8H3M - chains A and B of the 5 polymer chains in the assembly; structure by electron microscopy, 2.48 A resolution.

# Chain A
Molecule: Spike glycoprotein
Organism: Severe acute respiratory syndrome coronavirus 2
Notes: engineered mutation(s): D614G, R682del, R683del, R685del, F817P, A892P, A899P, A942P, K986P, V987P A67V, H69del, V70del, T95I, G142D, V143del, Y144del, Y145del, N211del, L212I, ins214EPE, G339D, S371L, S373P, S375F, K417N, N440K, G446S, S477N, T478K, E484A, Q493R, G496S, Q498R, N501Y, Y505H, T547K, H655Y, N679K, P681H, N764K, D796Y, N856K, Q954H, N969K, L981F
UniProtKB: P0DTC2 (SPIKE_SARS2); aligned to UniProt positions 1-1212 over residues 1-1212
Sequence (1249 residues; each row starts with the number of its first residue; note: 14 numbers in that range are skipped by the numbering (no residue carries them; nothing is unmodelled there); a row labelled like 209A-209H holds insertion residues (209A, then the next letters in order)):
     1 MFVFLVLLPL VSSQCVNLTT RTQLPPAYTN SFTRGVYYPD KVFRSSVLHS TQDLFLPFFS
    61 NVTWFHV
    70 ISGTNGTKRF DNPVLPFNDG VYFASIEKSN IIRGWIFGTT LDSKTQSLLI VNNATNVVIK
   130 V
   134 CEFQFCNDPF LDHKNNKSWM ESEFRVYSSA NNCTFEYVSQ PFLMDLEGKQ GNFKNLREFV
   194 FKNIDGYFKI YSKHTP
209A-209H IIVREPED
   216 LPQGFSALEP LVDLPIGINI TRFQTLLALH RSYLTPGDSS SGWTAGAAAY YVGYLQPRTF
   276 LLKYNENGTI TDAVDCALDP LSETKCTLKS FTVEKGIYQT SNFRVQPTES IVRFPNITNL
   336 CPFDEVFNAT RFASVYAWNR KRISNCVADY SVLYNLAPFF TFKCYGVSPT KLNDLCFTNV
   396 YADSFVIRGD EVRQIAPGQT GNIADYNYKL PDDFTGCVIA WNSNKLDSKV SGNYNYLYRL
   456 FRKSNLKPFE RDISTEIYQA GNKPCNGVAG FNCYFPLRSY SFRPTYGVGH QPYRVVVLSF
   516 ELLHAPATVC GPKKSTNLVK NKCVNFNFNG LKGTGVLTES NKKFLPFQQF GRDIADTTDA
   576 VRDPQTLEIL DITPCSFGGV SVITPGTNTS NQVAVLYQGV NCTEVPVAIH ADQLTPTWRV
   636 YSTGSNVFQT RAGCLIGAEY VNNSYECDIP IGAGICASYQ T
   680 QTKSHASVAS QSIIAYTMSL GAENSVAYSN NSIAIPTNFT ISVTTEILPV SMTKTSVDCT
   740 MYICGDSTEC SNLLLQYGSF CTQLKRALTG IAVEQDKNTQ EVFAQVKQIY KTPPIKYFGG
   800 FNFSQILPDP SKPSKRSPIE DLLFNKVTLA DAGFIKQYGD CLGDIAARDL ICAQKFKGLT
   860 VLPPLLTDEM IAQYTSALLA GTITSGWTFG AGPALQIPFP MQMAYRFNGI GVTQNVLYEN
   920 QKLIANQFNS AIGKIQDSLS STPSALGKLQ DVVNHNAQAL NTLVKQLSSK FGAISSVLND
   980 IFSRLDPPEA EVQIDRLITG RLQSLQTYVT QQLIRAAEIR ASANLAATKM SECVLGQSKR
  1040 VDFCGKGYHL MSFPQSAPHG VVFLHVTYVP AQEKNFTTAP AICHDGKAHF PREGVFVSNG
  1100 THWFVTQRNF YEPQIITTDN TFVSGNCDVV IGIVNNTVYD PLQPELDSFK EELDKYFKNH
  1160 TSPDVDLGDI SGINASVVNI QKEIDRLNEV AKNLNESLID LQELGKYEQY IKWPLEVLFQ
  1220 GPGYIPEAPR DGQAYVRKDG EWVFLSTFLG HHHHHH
Not modelled in the structure: 1-26, 70-80, 134-166, 174-186, 209A-209H, 243-263, 369-374, 405-428, 443-493, 680-689, 829-847, 1139-1255
Disulfides: Cys291-Cys301, Cys336-Cys361, Cys379-Cys432, Cys391-Cys525, Cys538-Cys590, Cys617-Cys649, Cys662-Cys671, Cys738-Cys760, Cys743-Cys749, Cys1032-Cys1043, Cys1082-Cys1126
Covalently attached groups: N-acetylglucosamine (NAG) linked to Asn282, Asn343, Asn616, Asn709, Asn717, Asn801, Asn1074, Asn1098, Asn1134
Sequence notes: variant Val67 (Ala in P0DTC2), Ile95 (Thr in P0DTC2), Asp145 (Tyr in P0DTC2), Arg209D (Asn211 in P0DTC2), Glu209E (Leu212 in P0DTC2), Pro209F (Val213 in P0DTC2), Glu209G (Arg214 in P0DTC2), Asp339 (Gly in P0DTC2), Leu371 (Ser in P0DTC2), Pro373 (Ser in P0DTC2), Phe375 (Ser in P0DTC2), Asn417 (Lys in P0DTC2), Lys440 (Asn in P0DTC2), Ser446 (Gly in P0DTC2), Asn477 (Ser in P0DTC2), Lys478 (Thr in P0DTC2), Ala484 (Glu in P0DTC2), Arg493 (Gln in P0DTC2), Ser496 (Gly in P0DTC2), Arg498 (Gln in P0DTC2), Tyr501 (Asn in P0DTC2), His505 (Tyr in P0DTC2), Lys547 (Thr in P0DTC2), Gly614 (Asp in P0DTC2), Tyr655 (His in P0DTC2), Lys682 (Asn679 in P0DTC2), His684 (Ala in P0DTC2), Ala685 (Arg in P0DTC2), Lys764 (Asn in P0DTC2), Tyr796 (Asp in P0DTC2), Pro817 (Phe in P0DTC2), Lys856 (Asn in P0DTC2), Pro892 (Ala in P0DTC2), Pro899 (Ala in P0DTC2), Pro942 (Ala in P0DTC2), His954 (Gln in P0DTC2), Lys969 (Asn in P0DTC2), Phe981 (Leu in P0DTC2), Pro986 (Lys in P0DTC2), Pro987 (Val in P0DTC2); insertion (209B-209C); expression tag (1213-1255)
Curated features (UniProtKB/Swiss-Prot):
  - region: Asn280 to Cys301 (Putative superantigen), Arg403 to Asp405 (Integrin-binding motif), Asn448 to Phe456 (Immunodominant HLA epitope recognized by the CD8+), Ser816 to Tyr837 (Fusion peptide 1), Lys835 to Phe855 (Fusion peptide 2), Asp1163 to Glu1202 (Heptad repeat 2)
  - site: Arg815, Ser816 (Cleavage)
  - glycosylation: Asn17 (N-linked (GlcNAc...) (complex) asparagine), Asn61 (N-linked (GlcNAc...) (hybrid) asparagine), Asn74 (N-linked (GlcNAc...) (complex) asparagine), Asn122 (N-linked (GlcNAc...) (hybrid) asparagine), Asn149 (N-linked (GlcNAc...) (complex) asparagine), Asn165 (N-linked (GlcNAc...) (complex) asparagine), Asn234 (N-linked (GlcNAc...) (high mannose) asparagine), Asn282 (N-linked (GlcNAc...) (complex) asparagine), Thr323 (O-linked (GalNAc) threonine), Ser325 (O-linked (HexNAc...) serine), Asn331 (N-linked (GlcNAc...) (complex) asparagine), Asn343 (N-linked (GlcNAc...) (complex) asparagine), Asn603 (N-linked (GlcNAc...) (hybrid) asparagine), Asn616 (N-linked (GlcNAc...) (complex) asparagine), Asn657 (N-linked (GlcNAc...) (complex) asparagine), Thr676 (O-linked (GlcNAc...) threonine), Asn709 (N-linked (GlcNAc...) (high mannose) asparagine), Asn717 (N-linked (GlcNAc...) (hybrid) asparagine), Asn801 (N-linked (GlcNAc...) (hybrid) asparagine), Asn1074 (N-linked (GlcNAc...) (hybrid) asparagine) and 5 more in UniProt
From the paper describing this entry:
  - mutagenesis - T345A: unchanged binding to MO1
  - mutagenesis - K440A, D442A, K444A, V445A, N450A, Y451A: unchanged binding to MO1 heavy chain

# Chain B
Molecule: Spike glycoprotein
Organism: Severe acute respiratory syndrome coronavirus 2
Notes: engineered mutation(s): D614G, R682del, R683del, R685del, F817P, A892P, A899P, A942P, K986P, V987P A67V, H69del, V70del, T95I, G142D, V143del, Y144del, Y145del, N211del, L212I, ins214EPE, G339D, S371L, S373P, S375F, K417N, N440K, G446S, S477N, T478K, E484A, Q493R, G496S, Q498R, N501Y, Y505H, T547K, H655Y, N679K, P681H, N764K, D796Y, N856K, Q954H, N969K, L981F
UniProtKB: P0DTC2 (SPIKE_SARS2); aligned to UniProt positions 1-1212 over residues 1-1212
Sequence (1249 residues; numbered 1 to 1255 plus 10 insertion-coded residues; 16 numbers in that range are skipped by the numbering (no residue carries them; nothing is unmodelled there); the number before each row is that of its first residue; a row labelled like 207A-207J holds insertion residues (207A, then the next letters in order)):
     1 MFVFLVLLPL VSSQCVNLTT RTQLPPAYTN SFTRGVYYPD KVFRSSVLHS TQDLFLPFFS
    61 NVTWFH
    69 VISGTNGTKR FDNPVLPFND GVYFASIEKS NIIRGWIFGT TLDSKTQSLL IVNNATNVVI
   129 KV
   134 CEFQFCNDPF LDHKNNKSWM ESEFRVYSSA NNCTFEYVSQ PFLMDLEGKQ GNFKNLREFV
   194 FKNIDGYFKI YSKH
207A-207J TPIIVREPED
   216 LPQGFSALEP LVDLPIGINI TRFQTLLALH RSYLTPGDSS SGWTAGAAAY YVGYLQPRTF
   276 LLKYNENGTI TDAVDCALDP LSETKCTLKS FTVEKGIYQT SNFRVQPTES IVRFPNITNL
   336 CPFDEVFNAT RFASVYAWNR KRISNCVADY SVLYNLAPFF TFKCYGVSPT KLNDLCFTNV
   396 YADSFVIRGD EVRQIAPGQT GNIADYNYKL PDDFTGCVIA WNSNKLDSKV SGNYNYLYRL
   456 FRKSNLKPFE RDISTEIYQA GNKPCNGVAG FNCYFPLRSY SFRPTYGVGH QPYRVVVLSF
   516 ELLHAPATVC GPKKSTNLVK NKCVNFNFNG LKGTGVLTES NKKFLPFQQF GRDIADTTDA
   576 VRDPQTLEIL DITPCSFGGV SVITPGTNTS NQVAVLYQGV NCTEVPVAIH ADQLTPTWRV
   636 YSTGSNVFQT RAGCLIGAEY VNNSYECDIP IGAGICASYQ T
   680 QTKSHASVAS QSIIAYTMSL GAENSVAYSN NSIAIPTNFT ISVTTEILPV SMTKTSVDCT
   740 MYICGDSTEC SNLLLQYGSF CTQLKRALTG IAVEQDKNTQ EVFAQVKQIY KTPPIKYFGG
   800 FNFSQILPDP SKPSKRSPIE DLLFNKVTLA DAGFIKQYGD CLGDIAARDL ICAQKFKGLT
   860 VLPPLLTDEM IAQYTSALLA GTITSGWTFG AGPALQIPFP MQMAYRFNGI GVTQNVLYEN
   920 QKLIANQFNS AIGKIQDSLS STPSALGKLQ DVVNHNAQAL NTLVKQLSSK FGAISSVLND
   980 IFSRLDPPEA EVQIDRLITG RLQSLQTYVT QQLIRAAEIR ASANLAATKM SECVLGQSKR
  1040 VDFCGKGYHL MSFPQSAPHG VVFLHVTYVP AQEKNFTTAP AICHDGKAHF PREGVFVSNG
  1100 THWFVTQRNF YEPQIITTDN TFVSGNCDVV IGIVNNTVYD PLQPELDSFK EELDKYFKNH
  1160 TSPDVDLGDI SGINASVVNI QKEIDRLNEV AKNLNESLID LQELGKYEQY IKWPLEVLFQ
  1220 GPGYIPEAPR DGQAYVRKDG EWVFLSTFLG HHHHHH
Not modelled in the structure: 1-26, 69-80, 94-101, 109-115, 122-125, 134-168, 174-187, 197-200, 207A-207J, 241-263, 331-528, 622-632, 680-689, 839-847, 1141-1255
Disulfides: Cys291-Cys301, Cys538-Cys590, Cys617-Cys649, Cys662-Cys671, Cys738-Cys760, Cys743-Cys749, Cys1032-Cys1043, Cys1082-Cys1126
Covalently attached groups: N-acetylglucosamine (NAG) linked to Asn709, Asn717, Asn801, Asn1074, Asn1098, Asn1134
Sequence notes: variant Val69 (Ala67 in P0DTC2), Ile95 (Thr in P0DTC2), Asp145 (Tyr in P0DTC2), Arg207F (Asn211 in P0DTC2), Glu207G (Leu212 in P0DTC2), Pro207H (Val213 in P0DTC2), Glu207I (Arg214 in P0DTC2), Asp339 (Gly in P0DTC2), Leu371 (Ser in P0DTC2), Pro373 (Ser in P0DTC2), Phe375 (Ser in P0DTC2), Asn417 (Lys in P0DTC2), Lys440 (Asn in P0DTC2), Ser446 (Gly in P0DTC2), Asn477 (Ser in P0DTC2), Lys478 (Thr in P0DTC2), Ala484 (Glu in P0DTC2), Arg493 (Gln in P0DTC2), Ser496 (Gly in P0DTC2), Arg498 (Gln in P0DTC2), Tyr501 (Asn in P0DTC2), His505 (Tyr in P0DTC2), Lys547 (Thr in P0DTC2), Gly614 (Asp in P0DTC2), Tyr655 (His in P0DTC2), Lys682 (Asn679 in P0DTC2), His684 (Ala in P0DTC2), Ala685 (Arg in P0DTC2), Lys764 (Asn in P0DTC2), Tyr796 (Asp in P0DTC2), Pro817 (Phe in P0DTC2), Lys856 (Asn in P0DTC2), Pro892 (Ala in P0DTC2), Pro899 (Ala in P0DTC2), Pro942 (Ala in P0DTC2), His954 (Gln in P0DTC2), Lys969 (Asn in P0DTC2), Phe981 (Leu in P0DTC2), Pro986 (Lys in P0DTC2), Pro987 (Val in P0DTC2); insertion (207D-207E); expression tag (1213-1255)
Curated features (UniProtKB/Swiss-Prot):
  - region: Asn280 to Cys301 (Putative superantigen), Arg403 to Asp405 (Integrin-binding motif), Asn448 to Phe456 (Immunodominant HLA epitope recognized by the CD8+), Ser816 to Tyr837 (Fusion peptide 1), Lys835 to Phe855 (Fusion peptide 2), Asp1163 to Glu1202 (Heptad repeat 2)
  - site: Arg815, Ser816 (Cleavage)
  - glycosylation: Asn17 (N-linked (GlcNAc...) (complex) asparagine), Asn61 (N-linked (GlcNAc...) (hybrid) asparagine), Asn74 (N-linked (GlcNAc...) (complex) asparagine), Asn122 (N-linked (GlcNAc...) (hybrid) asparagine), Asn149 (N-linked (GlcNAc...) (complex) asparagine), Asn165 (N-linked (GlcNAc...) (complex) asparagine), Asn234 (N-linked (GlcNAc...) (high mannose) asparagine), Asn282 (N-linked (GlcNAc...) (complex) asparagine), Thr323 (O-linked (GalNAc) threonine), Ser325 (O-linked (HexNAc...) serine), Asn331 (N-linked (GlcNAc...) (complex) asparagine), Asn343 (N-linked (GlcNAc...) (complex) asparagine), Asn603 (N-linked (GlcNAc...) (hybrid) asparagine), Asn616 (N-linked (GlcNAc...) (complex) asparagine), Asn657 (N-linked (GlcNAc...) (complex) asparagine), Thr676 (O-linked (GlcNAc...) threonine), Asn709 (N-linked (GlcNAc...) (high mannose) asparagine), Asn717 (N-linked (GlcNAc...) (hybrid) asparagine), Asn801 (N-linked (GlcNAc...) (hybrid) asparagine), Asn1074 (N-linked (GlcNAc...) (hybrid) asparagine) and 5 more in UniProt
From the paper describing this entry:
  - mutagenesis - T345A: unchanged binding to MO1
  - mutagenesis - K440A, D442A, K444A, V445A, N450A, Y451A: unchanged binding to MO1 heavy chain

# Interface between chain A and chain B
Residue-residue contacts (171):
  Gln314(A) - Ser735(B)
  Gln314(A) - Lys764(B)  hydrogen bond
  Gln314(A) - Thr768(B)
  Asn317(A) - Asp737(B)  hydrogen bond
  Arg319(A) - Asp737(B)  salt bridge
  Gly381(A) - Arg983(B)  hydrogen bond (backbone-side chain)
  Val382(A) - Arg983(B)
  Val382(A) - Leu984(B)
  Ser383(A) - Arg983(B)  hydrogen bond (backbone-backbone)
  Ser383(A) - Asp985(B)
  Lys386(A) - Phe981(B)  hydrogen bond (side chain-backbone)
  Lys386(A) - Ser982(B)
  Lys386(A) - Leu984(B)  hydrogen bond (side chain-backbone)
  Leu390(A) - Ser982(B)
  Leu390(A) - Arg983(B)
  Asn394(A) - Asp228(B)
  Tyr396(A) - Pro230(B)
  Leu517(A) - Arg983(B)
  Lys547(A) - Asn978(B)  hydrogen bond (backbone-side chain)
  Gly548(A) - Asp745(B)
  Gly548(A) - Asn978(B)
  Thr549(A) - Asp745(B)  hydrogen bond (backbone-side chain)
  Lys557(A) - Phe43(B)
  Lys558(A) - Phe43(B)
  Lys558(A) - Asn282(B)
  Phe559(A) - Phe43(B)  hydrophobic
  Leu560(A) - Glu224(B)
  Phe562(A) - Asp40(B)
  Phe562(A) - Lys41(B)
  Phe562(A) - Pro225(B)  hydrophobic
  Gln563(A) - Lys41(B)
  Gln563(A) - Val42(B)
  Gln563(A) - Phe43(B)
  Gln564(A) - Lys41(B)
  Phe565(A) - Val42(B)
  Phe565(A) - Phe43(B)  hydrogen bond (backbone-backbone)
  Gly566(A) - Phe43(B)
  Arg567(A) - Val42(B)
  Arg567(A) - Phe43(B)  hydrogen bond (backbone-backbone)
  Asp568(A) - Lys856(B)  salt bridge
  Ile569(A) - Val47(B)  hydrophobic
  Ala570(A) - Lys856(B)
  Ala570(A) - Val963(B)  hydrophobic
  Ala570(A) - Ser967(B)
  Asp571(A) - Arg44(B)  salt bridge
  Asp571(A) - Ser967(B)
  Thr572(A) - Lys856(B)
  Pro589(A) - Tyr837(B)
  Pro589(A) - Phe855(B)  hydrophobic
  Ser591(A) - Tyr837(B)
  Phe592(A) - Met740(B)  hydrophobic
  Phe592(A) - Tyr837(B)
  Phe592(A) - Lys854(B)
  Gln613(A) - Leu861(B)
  Gly614(A) - Ile834(B)
  Gly614(A) - Lys835(B)
  Val615(A) - Ile834(B)
  Asn616(A) - Gln836(B)
  Thr645(A) - Ile834(B)
  Arg646(A) - Gly832(B)
  Arg646(A) - Phe833(B)
  Arg646(A) - Ile834(B)
  Arg646(A) - Thr866(B)
  Ala647(A) - Ile834(B)
  Ala647(A) - Pro862(B)  hydrophobic
  Gly648(A) - Ile834(B)
  Pro665(A) - Leu864(B)  hydrophobic
  Gly667(A) - Leu864(B)
  Ala668(A) - Pro863(B)  hydrogen bond (backbone-backbone)
  Ala668(A) - Leu864(B)
  Ala668(A) - Thr866(B)
  Gly669(A) - Leu864(B)  hydrogen bond (backbone-backbone)
  Gly669(A) - Thr866(B)
  Gly669(A) - Met869(B)
  Ile670(A) - Leu864(B)
  Thr696(A) - Met869(B)
  Met697(A) - Leu864(B)  hydrophobic
  Met697(A) - Met869(B)  hydrophobic
  Leu699(A) - Lys786(B)
  Leu699(A) - Ile788(B)
  Leu699(A) - Met869(B)
  Leu699(A) - Gln872(B)
  Leu699(A) - Tyr873(B)  hydrogen bond (backbone-side chain)
  Gly700(A) - Lys786(B)
  Gly700(A) - Ile788(B)
  Ala701(A) - Lys786(B)
  Ala701(A) - Gln787(B)
  Ala701(A) - Ile788(B)  hydrogen bond (backbone-backbone)
  Glu702(A) - Ile788(B)
  Asn703(A) - Gln787(B)  hydrogen bond
  Asn703(A) - Ile788(B)  hydrogen bond (backbone-backbone)
  Asn703(A) - Tyr789(B)
  Asn703(A) - Lys790(B)  hydrogen bond (backbone-backbone)
  Ser704(A) - Lys790(B)
  Val705(A) - Tyr789(B)  hydrophobic
  Val705(A) - Thr883(B)
  Val705(A) - Ala893(B)  hydrophobic
  Val705(A) - Gln895(B)
  Ala706(A) - Gln895(B)
  Tyr707(A) - Pro792(B)  hydrophobic
  Tyr707(A) - Tyr796(B)
  Tyr707(A) - Phe797(B)  hydrophobic
  Tyr707(A) - Ile896(B)
  Tyr707(A) - Pro897(B)  hydrophobic
  Tyr707(A) - Phe898(B)  hydrogen bond (side chain-backbone)
  Asn709(A) - Pro897(B)
  Asn710(A) - Pro897(B)
  Ser711(A) - Gln895(B)  hydrogen bond
  Ser711(A) - Ile896(B)
  Ser711(A) - Pro897(B)
  Ile712(A) - Gln895(B)
  Ile712(A) - Ile896(B)  hydrophobic
  Ala713(A) - Leu894(B)
  Ala713(A) - Gln895(B)  hydrogen bond (backbone-backbone)
  Pro715(A) - Leu894(B)  hydrophobic
  Gln957(A) - Arg765(B)  hydrogen bond
  Thr961(A) - Ser758(B)
  Thr961(A) - Gln762(B)
  Gln965(A) - Tyr756(B)
  Gln965(A) - Gly757(B)
  Gln965(A) - Ser758(B)  hydrogen bond (side chain-backbone)
  Gln965(A) - Phe759(B)
  Gln965(A) - Gln762(B)
  Ser968(A) - Gln755(B)
  Ser968(A) - Tyr756(B)
  Ser968(A) - Gly757(B)
  Lys969(A) - Gln755(B)  hydrogen bond (backbone-backbone)
  Phe970(A) - Gln755(B)  hydrogen bond (backbone-backbone)
  Phe970(A) - Tyr756(B)  hydrophobic
  Phe970(A) - Phe759(B)  hydrophobic
  Phe970(A) - Asp994(B)
  Arg995(A) - Glu990(B)
  Arg995(A) - Asp994(B)  salt bridge
  Gln1002(A) - Phe759(B)
  Gln1002(A) - Gln1002(B)  hydrogen bond
  Thr1006(A) - Gln1005(B)
  Thr1009(A) - Thr1009(B)
  Gln1010(A) - Leu1012(B)
  Glu1017(A) - Arg1019(B)  salt bridge
  Arg1039(A) - Thr1027(B)
  Arg1039(A) - Glu1031(B)  salt bridge
  Arg1039(A) - Arg1039(B)
  Val1040(A) - Ser1030(B)
  Val1040(A) - Glu1031(B)
  Val1040(A) - Gly1035(B)
  Asp1041(A) - Ser1030(B)
  Asp1041(A) - Leu1034(B)
  Lys1045(A) - Gln784(B)
  Lys1045(A) - Gly889(B)  hydrogen bond (side chain-backbone)
  Gly1046(A) - Ala890(B)
  Tyr1047(A) - Trp886(B)
  Tyr1047(A) - Ala890(B)
  Pro1069(A) - Pro892(B)
  Glu1072(A) - Pro892(B)
  Glu1072(A) - Leu894(B)
  Asn1074(A) - Gln895(B)  hydrogen bond
  Thr1077(A) - Pro897(B)
  Thr1077(A) - Met900(B)  hydrogen bond
  Ala1078(A) - Met900(B)
  Pro1079(A) - Tyr917(B)  hydrophobic
  Phe1089(A) - Asn914(B)
  Phe1089(A) - Tyr917(B)  hydrophobic
  Pro1090(A) - Gln913(B)
  Val1094(A) - Met900(B)  hydrophobic
  Val1094(A) - Tyr904(B)
  Arg1107(A) - Tyr904(B)  hydrogen bond
  Arg1107(A) - Asn907(B)
  Arg1107(A) - Gln913(B)
  Phe1121(A) - Asn914(B)
  Ser1123(A) - Asn914(B)  hydrogen bond
  Ser1123(A) - Glu918(B)  hydrogen bond
Also at the interface, not in a pair above, chain A (110 interface residues in all): Thr430, His519, Ala520, Gly545, Thr588, Cys590, Glu619, Gln644, Cys662, Ile666, Cys671, Ser708, Ser1003, Ile1013, Val1068, Val1128, Val1129, Ile1130
Also at the interface, not in a pair above, chain B (103 interface residues in all): Tyr38, Thr739, Leu865, Glu868, Ile882, Thr887, Gly891, Pro899, Thr912, Gln920, Leu966, Asp979, Val991, Ile1013

# Summary
Chain A and chain B form an interface of 110 and 103 residues respectively; the contacts include 31 hydrogen
bonds and 6 salt bridges. Polar contacts include Arg319(A)-Asp737(B), Asp568(A)-Lys856(B) and
Asp571(A)-Arg44(B). The paper reports that K440A, D442A and K444A of chain A, among others, leave binding to
MO1 heavy chain unchanged; K440A, D442A and K444A of chain B, among others, leave binding to MO1 heavy chain
unchanged; 14 substitutions were tested in all.
Chain A and chain B are both Spike glycoprotein (Severe acute respiratory syndrome coronavirus 2); the
structure, Conformation 1 of SARS-CoV-2 Omicron BA.1 Variant Spike protein complexed with MO1 Fab, was
determined by electron microscopy together with 8H3N from the same study.
